PDB entry 7VHQ | electron microscopy, 3.27 A resolution | chains I and U of the 12 polymer chains in the assembly

# Chain I
Molecule: Modulator of FtsH protease HflC
Organism: Escherichia coli
Reference sequence: A0A3R1A7Q4 (A0A3R1A7Q4_ECOLX); numbering as in UniProt (aligned over 1-329)
Chain sequence (329 residues; row label = number of the first residue in the row):
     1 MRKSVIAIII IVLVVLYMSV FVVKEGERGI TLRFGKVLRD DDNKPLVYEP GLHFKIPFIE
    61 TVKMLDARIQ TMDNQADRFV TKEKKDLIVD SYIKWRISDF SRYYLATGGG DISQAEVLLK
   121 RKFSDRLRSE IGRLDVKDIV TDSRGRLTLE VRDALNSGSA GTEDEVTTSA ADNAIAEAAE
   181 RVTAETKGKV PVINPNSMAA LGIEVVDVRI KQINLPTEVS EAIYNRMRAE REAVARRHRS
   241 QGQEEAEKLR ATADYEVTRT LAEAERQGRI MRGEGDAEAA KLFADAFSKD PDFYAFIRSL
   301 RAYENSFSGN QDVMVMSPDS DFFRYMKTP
Unresolved in the structure: 161-190

# Chain U
Molecule: Protein HflK
Organism: Escherichia coli
Reference sequence: A0A193M0W2 (A0A193M0W2_ECOLX); residues 79-345 here = UniProt positions 79-345
Chain sequence (267 residues; row label = number of the first residue in the row):
    79 RVVTIAAAAI VIIWAASGFY TIKEAERGVV TRFGKFSHLV EPGLNWKPTF IDEVKPVNVE
   139 AVRELAASGV MLTSDENVVR VEMNVQYRVT NPEKYLYSVT SPDDSLRQAT DSALRGVIGK
   199 YTMDRILTEG RTVIRSDTQR ELEETIRPYD MGITLLDVNF QAARPPEEVK AAFDDAIAAR
   259 ENEQQYIREA EAYTNEVQPR ANGQAQRILE EARAYKAQTI LEAQGEVARF AKLLPEYKAA
   319 PEITRERLYI ETMEKVLGNT RKVLVND

# Chain I / chain U interface
Pairs across the interface (139):
  V23(I) with F111(U); G112(U)
  E25(I) with G112(U); K113(U); Y175(U)
  P50(I) with G112(U)
  G51(I) with F111(U)
  L52(I) with F111(U)
  D66(I) with T178(U)
  R68(I) with L174(U), hydrogen bond (side chain-backbone); Y175(U); S176(U); T178(U)
  I69(I) with S176(U), hydrogen bond (backbone-backbone); V177(U), hydrophobic; T178(U)
  D73(I) with Q186(U), hydrogen bond
  Y92(I) with Q186(U); A187(U); Y227(U), hydrogen bond
  K94(I) with V177(U); S183(U); Y227(U)
  K137(I) with S152(U)
  I139(I) with R193(U)
  V140(I) with L150(U), hydrophobic; R193(U), hydrogen bond (backbone-side chain); G197(U)
  T141(I) with K198(U)
  S143(I) with R193(U), hydrogen bond
  R144(I) with E219(U), salt bridge; E222(U), salt bridge
  D207(I) with Y227(U), hydrogen bond
  R209(I) with S190(U); T223(U), hydrogen bond; Y227(U)
  I210(I) with S190(U)
  K211(I) with Q186(U); R193(U)
  L215(I) with L150(U), hydrophobic
  I223(I) with E154(U)
  Y224(I) with V156(U), hydrophobic; E246(U); V247(U)
  R226(I) with E154(U), salt bridge; N155(U), hydrogen bond
  M227(I) with N155(U); V156(U); M201(U), hydrophobic; V247(U), hydrophobic
  R228(I) with E246(U); A250(U)
  R231(I) with A250(U); F251(U); A254(U)
  E232(I) with D253(U)
  A235(I) with A254(U), hydrophobic; A257(U)
  H238(I) with E261(U), salt bridge
  R239(I) with D253(U), salt bridge; A257(U); N260(U)
  Q241(I) with E261(U)
  G242(I) with E261(U)
  Q243(I) with Y264(U)
  E245(I) with I265(U)
  A246(I) with Y264(U); A268(U), hydrophobic
  L249(I) with E269(U); T272(U)
  R250(I) with E267(U), salt bridge; Y271(U)
  A253(I) with T272(U)
  D254(I) with Y271(U), hydrogen bond
  V257(I) with V275(U), hydrophobic; A279(U), hydrophobic
  T260(I) with A279(U)
  L261(I) with A279(U); A283(U)
  A264(I) with A283(U), hydrophobic
  Q267(I) with L287(U)
  G268(I) with A290(U)
  M271(I) with L287(U), hydrophobic; R291(U); K294(U)
  R272(I) with A290(U); Y293(U)
  G275(I) with K294(U)
  D276(I) with Y293(U), hydrogen bond; T297(U)
  E278(I) with I298(U)
  A279(I) with T297(U); A301(U), hydrophobic
  L282(I) with Q302(U); V305(U)
  F283(I) with A301(U), hydrophobic; E304(U); V305(U), hydrophobic
  A286(I) with V305(U), hydrophobic
  F287(I) with F308(U), hydrophobic
  D290(I) with L312(U); Y315(U)
  F293(I) with F308(U), hydrophobic; Y315(U), hydrophobic
  Y294(I) with F308(U), hydrophobic
  F296(I) with R323(U)
  I297(I) with L326(U), hydrophobic
  L300(I) with L326(U); T330(U)
  R301(I) with E304(U), salt bridge
  E304(I) with T330(U), hydrogen bond; K333(U), salt bridge
  F307(I) with V334(U), hydrophobic; N337(U); T338(U)
  N310(I) with N337(U); R339(U)
  D312(I) with R339(U), hydrogen bond (backbone-backbone)
  V313(I) with R339(U)
  M314(I) with L335(U), hydrophobic; T338(U); R339(U), hydrogen bond (backbone-backbone); K340(U); V341(U), hydrogen bond (backbone-backbone)
  V315(I) with V341(U)
  M316(I) with L335(U), hydrophobic; K340(U); V341(U), hydrogen bond (backbone-backbone); L342(U); V343(U), hydrogen bond (backbone-backbone)
  S317(I) with V343(U)
  D319(I) with N344(U), hydrogen bond
  D321(I) with Y327(U)
  F322(I) with Y327(U); I328(U), hydrophobic; M331(U), hydrophobic; L335(U), hydrophobic
  F323(I) with L335(U), hydrophobic
  R324(I) with E324(U), salt bridge
Other interface residues (no listed pair), chain I (92 interface residues in all): K24, G26, T71, Q212, I213, E256, E265, E274, K289, D292, Y303, S308, P318, M326
Other interface residues (no listed pair), chain U (91 interface residues in all): F114, V148, T151, D153, D182, D189, G194, P244, A256, R258, Q276, Q282, I286, E289, L311

# Summary
92 residues of chain I face 91 of chain U across their interface, with 18 hydrogen bonds and 9 salt bridges.
Among the polar pairs are R144(I)-E219(U), R144(I)-E222(U) and R226(I)-E154(U).
Chain I is Modulator of FtsH protease HflC and chain U is Protein HflK, both from Escherichia coli; the
structure, Structural insights into the membrane microdomain organization by SPFH family proteins, was
determined by electron microscopy (same publication as 7VHP).
